Entry 1M1R (X-ray diffraction, 1.02 A resolution); this record covers chain A.

[Chain A]
Name: SMALL tetraheme cytochrome c
Source organism: Shewanella oneidensis
UniProt: Q8EDL6 (Q8EDL6_SHEON); residues 1-91 here correspond to UniProt positions 26-116 (UniProt number = residue number + 25)
Chain sequence (91 residues; each row starts with the number of its first residue):
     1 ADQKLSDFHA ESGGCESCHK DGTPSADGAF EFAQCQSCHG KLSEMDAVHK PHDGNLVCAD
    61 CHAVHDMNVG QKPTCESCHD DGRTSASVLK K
Covalent attachments: heme c (HEC) linked to Cys15, Cys18, Cys35, Cys38, Cys58, Cys61, Cys75, Cys78
Ion coordination: heme c Fe (4 sites), coordinated by His9, His19, His39, His49, His52, His62, His65, His79
Residues lining bound ligands:
  - heme c (HEC), molecule 1: Leu5, Phe8, His9, Ser17, Glu31, Gln34, His39, His62, Val64, Val69, Gly70, Lys72
  - heme c (HEC), molecule 2: Ser6, Asp7, His9, Ala10, Gly14, Ser17, His19, Gly22, Pro24, Ser25, Ala26, Asp27, Gly28, Glu31, Ala59, His62, Ala63, Val64, His65
  - heme c (HEC), molecule 3: Phe32, Gln36, His39, Gly40, Leu42, Met45, Asp46, Val48, His49, His52, Leu56, Val57, His62, Lys72, Pro73, Ser85, Leu89
  - heme c (HEC), molecule 4: Val48, Pro51, His52, Asn55, Leu56, Asp60, Pro73, Thr74, Ser77, His79, Arg83, Thr84, Ser85, Val88

[Overview]
Covalently linked heme c: at Cys15, Cys35, Cys58 and Cys78. The heme c Fe site is built by His9 and His39.
Chain A is SMALL tetraheme cytochrome c (Shewanella oneidensis); the structure, Reduced p222 crystal structure
of the tetraheme cytochrome c of Shewanella oneidensis MR1, was determined by X-ray diffraction, deposited
together with 1M1P and 1M1Q.
